3ZQL - chains D and H of the 4 polymer chains in the assembly; structure by X-ray diffraction, 2.99 A resolution.

[Chain D]
Molecule: Putative repressor SIMREG2
From: Streptomyces antibioticus
Reference sequence: Q9AMH9 (Q9AMH9_STRAT); residues 1-259 here correspond to UniProt positions 3-261 (UniProt number = residue number + 2)
Chain sequence (267 residues; row label = number of the first residue in the row):
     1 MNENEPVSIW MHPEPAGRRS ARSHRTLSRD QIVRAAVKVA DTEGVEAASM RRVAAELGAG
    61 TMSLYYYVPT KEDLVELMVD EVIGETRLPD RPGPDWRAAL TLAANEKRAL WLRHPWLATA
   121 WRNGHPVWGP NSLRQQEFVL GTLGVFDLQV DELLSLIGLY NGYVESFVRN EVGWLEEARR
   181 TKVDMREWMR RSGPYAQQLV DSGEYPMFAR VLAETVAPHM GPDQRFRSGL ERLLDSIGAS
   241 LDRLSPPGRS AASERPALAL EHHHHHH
Unresolved in the structure: 1-6, 16-25, 243-267
Sequence notes: expression tag (260-267)
From the paper describing this entry:
  - binding site for the 17-nt DNA strand: Met62, Tyr66, Tyr67
  - binding site for the 17-nt DNA strand (chain H): Ser49, Arg51, Met62
  - binding site for the 17-nt DNA strand: Met50, Met62, Tyr65, Lys71
  - binding site for the 17-nt DNA strand: Gly60, Ser63
  - mutagenesis - R18A (15-fold), R22A (15-fold): decreased binding to DNA

[Chain H]
Molecule: 17-nt DNA strand
Sequence (17 nucleotides; row label = number of the first residue in the row):
     1 TTCGTACGGC GTACGAA

[Chain D / chain H interface]
Residue-residue contacts (16):
  Ser49(D) - DC10(H)  hydrogen bond to the phosphate
  Ser49(D) - DG11(H)  phosphate contact
  Met50(D) - DG11(H)  hydrogen bond to the phosphate
  Met50(D) - DT12(H)  base contact
  Arg51(D) - DC10(H)  base contact
  Arg51(D) - DG11(H)  hydrogen bond to the base
  Arg51(D) - DT12(H)  hydrogen bond to the base
  Thr61(D) - DT12(H)  base contact
  Met62(D) - DT12(H)  base contact
  Met62(D) - DA13(H)  hydrogen bond to the base
  Met62(D) - DC14(H)  base contact
  Tyr65(D) - DG11(H)  sugar contact
  Tyr65(D) - DT12(H)  hydrogen bond to the phosphate
  Thr70(D) - DT12(H)  phosphate contact
  Lys71(D) - DG11(H)  salt bridge to the phosphate
  Lys71(D) - DT12(H)  hydrogen bond to the phosphate

[In short]
Chain D and chain H form an interface of 8 and 5 residues respectively; the contacts include 7 hydrogen bonds
and 1 salt bridge. Polar pairs include Arg51(D)-DG11(H), Arg51(D)-DT12(H) and Met62(D)-DA13(H). From the
paper: a binding site for the 17-nt DNA strand at Met62(D), Tyr66(D) and Tyr67(D) among others; R18A and R22A
of chain D reduce binding to DNA.
Here chain D is Putative repressor SIMREG2 (Streptomyces antibioticus) and chain H is a 17-nt DNA strand.
Entry 3ZQL (DNA-bound form of TetR-like repressor SimR) was determined by X-ray diffraction.
